1UT2 - chains B and C of the 3 polymer chains in the assembly; structure by X-ray diffraction, 3.30 A resolution.

Chain B (and C):
Name: Afimbrial adhesin afa-III
Organism: Escherichia coli
Notes: chain C of this document is another copy of the same molecule, construct and numbering; everything in this record applies to it too
Reference sequence: Q57254 (FMA3_ECOLI); residues 0-139 here correspond to UniProt positions 21-160 (UniProt number = residue number + 21)
Amino-acid sequence (149 residues; each row starts with the number of its first residue; numbers below 1 keep their minus sign (Arg-9 is residue -9)):
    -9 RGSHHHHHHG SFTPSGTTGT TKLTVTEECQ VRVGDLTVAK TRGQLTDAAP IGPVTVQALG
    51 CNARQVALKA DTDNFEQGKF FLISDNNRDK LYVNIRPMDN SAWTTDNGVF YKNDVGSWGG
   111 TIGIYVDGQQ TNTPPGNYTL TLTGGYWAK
Disordered / not traced: -9 to -1, 139
Sequence notes: engineered mutation Gly0 (Ala21 in Q57254), Ser1 (Gly22 in Q57254)

How chain B and chain C interact:
Disulfides between the chains: Cys51(B)-Cys19(C)
Contacting residue pairs - 45 pairs, chain B then chain C:
  Ser5(B) - Thr16(C)
  Ser5(B) - Glu17(C)  hydrogen bond (side chain-backbone)
  Ser5(B) - Cys19(C)  hydrogen bond (side chain-backbone)
  Ser5(B) - Gln20(C)
  Ser5(B) - Val21(C)  hydrogen bond (backbone-backbone)
  Gly6(B) - Thr14(C)
  Gly6(B) - Thr16(C)
  Gly6(B) - Val21(C)
  Thr7(B) - Thr14(C)
  Thr7(B) - Val21(C)  hydrogen bond (backbone-backbone)
  Thr7(B) - Arg22(C)
  Thr7(B) - Val23(C)  hydrogen bond (side chain-backbone)
  Thr7(B) - Gly24(C)
  Thr7(B) - Thr27(C)
  Thr8(B) - Val23(C)
  Gly9(B) - Val23(C)
  Gly9(B) - Gly24(C)
  Val44(B) - Val23(C)
  Thr45(B) - Arg22(C)
  Thr45(B) - Val23(C)
  Thr45(B) - Gly24(C)
  Thr45(B) - Asp25(C)
  Val46(B) - Val21(C)  hydrophobic
  Val46(B) - Arg22(C)
  Gln47(B) - Gln20(C)
  Gln47(B) - Val21(C)
  Gln47(B) - Arg22(C)  hydrogen bond (backbone-backbone)
  Ala48(B) - Gln20(C)
  Ala48(B) - Val21(C)  hydrophobic
  Leu49(B) - Glu18(C)
  Leu49(B) - Cys19(C)
  Leu49(B) - Gln20(C)  hydrogen bond (backbone-backbone)
  Gly50(B) - Glu18(C)
  Gly50(B) - Cys19(C)
  Cys51(B) - Cys19(C)  disulfide
  Cys51(B) - Gln20(C)
  Arg54(B) - Cys19(C)
  Val56(B) - Val21(C)  hydrophobic
  Leu58(B) - Val23(C)  hydrophobic
  Leu132(B) - Val23(C)
  Gly134(B) - Val21(C)
  Gly134(B) - Val23(C)
  Gly135(B) - Val21(C)
  Tyr136(B) - Glu17(C)
  Tyr136(B) - Cys19(C)  hydrophobic
Other interface residues (no listed pair), chain B (22 interface residues in all): Pro4, Thr133
Other interface residues (no listed pair), chain C (14 interface residues in all): Ala29, Pro125

Overview:
22 residues of chain B face 14 of chain C across their interface; the contacts include 1 disulfide bond and 7
hydrogen bonds. Among the polar pairs are Ser5(B)-Glu17(C), Ser5(B)-Cys19(C) and Thr7(B)-Val23(C).
Chain B and chain C are both Afimbrial adhesin afa-III (Escherichia coli); the structure, AfaE-3 adhesin from
Escherichia Coli, was determined by X-ray diffraction (same publication as 1USQ, 1USZ and 1UT1).
